PDB entry 2OBX | X-ray diffraction, 2.53 A resolution | chains B and C of the 10 polymer chains in the assembly

Chain B (and C):
Protein: 6,7-dimethyl-8-ribityllumazine synthase 1
From: Mesorhizobium loti
Notes: EC 2.5.1.78; chain C of this document is another copy of the same molecule, construct and numbering; everything in this record applies to it too
Reference sequence: Q986N2 (RISB1_RHILO); residues 1-157 here = UniProt positions 1-157
Amino-acid sequence (157 residues; each row starts with the number of its first residue):
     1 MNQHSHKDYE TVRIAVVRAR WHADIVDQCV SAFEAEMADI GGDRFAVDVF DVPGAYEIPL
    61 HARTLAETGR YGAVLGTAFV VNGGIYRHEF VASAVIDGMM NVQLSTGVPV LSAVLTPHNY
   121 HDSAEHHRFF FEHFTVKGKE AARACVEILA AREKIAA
Unresolved in the structure: 1-9, 157
Curated features (UniProtKB/Swiss-Prot):
  - active site: R87 (Proton donor)
  - binding site (5-amino-6-(D-ribitylamino)uracil): W21, A55 to E57, F79 to V81, S112
  - binding site ((2S)-2-hydroxy-3-oxobutyl phosphate): H126
Ligand contacts: 5-Nitro-6- (INI; 5-nitro-6-ribityl-amino-2,4(1h,3h)-pyrimidinedione): A19, W21, H22, P53, G54, A55, Y56, E57, A78, F79, V80, V81, V91
What the authors report for this chain:
  - binding site for 5-Nitro-6-: W21

Chain B / chain C interface:
Contacting residue pairs (51; chain B residue first):
  H88(B) - R87(C)
  E89(B) - R87(C)  salt bridge
  S93(B) - F90(C)
  I96(B) - Y56(C)  hydrogen bond (backbone-side chain)
  I96(B) - F90(C)
  I96(B) - A94(C)  hydrophobic
  D97(B) - A94(C)
  M99(B) - Y56(C)
  M100(B) - Y56(C)  hydrogen bond (backbone-side chain)
  M100(B) - P59(C)  hydrophobic
  M100(B) - A94(C)
  Q103(B) - Y56(C)
  Q103(B) - L60(C)
  L104(B) - P59(C)
  L104(B) - L60(C)  hydrophobic
  L104(B) - R63(C)  hydrogen bond (backbone-side chain)
  P109(B) - L60(C)  hydrophobic
  V110(B) - Y56(C)
  S112(B) - Y56(C)
  L115(B) - Y86(C)  hydrophobic
  T116(B) - Y86(C)
  T116(B) - R87(C)  hydrogen bond (backbone-backbone)
  P117(B) - I85(C)
  P117(B) - Y86(C)  hydrophobic
  H118(B) - N82(C)  hydrogen bond
  H118(B) - G84(C)
  H118(B) - I85(C)  hydrogen bond (backbone-backbone)
  H118(B) - Y86(C)  hydrogen bond (side chain-backbone)
  H118(B) - R87(C)
  F129(B) - I85(C)  hydrophobic
  F130(B) - I85(C)  hydrophobic
  F130(B) - Y86(C)  hydrophobic
  H133(B) - I85(C)
  H133(B) - Y86(C)  hydrogen bond
  F134(B) - Y86(C)
  K137(B) - Y86(C)
  E140(B) - W21(C)
  A144(B) - P53(C)
  E147(B) - P53(C)
  I148(B) - V52(C)  hydrophobic
  I148(B) - P53(C)
  I148(B) - E57(C)
  I148(B) - H61(C)
  A151(B) - D51(C)
  A151(B) - H61(C)
  R152(B) - H61(C)
  R152(B) - T64(C)
  I155(B) - H61(C)
  I155(B) - T64(C)
  I155(B) - L65(C)  hydrophobic
  A156(B) - R70(C)  hydrogen bond (backbone-side chain)
Also at the interface, not in a pair above, chain B (33 interface residues in all): A92, S105, G107, V108
Also at the interface, not in a pair above, chain C (25 interface residues in all): T68, V91, G98, N101, V102

Overview:
The interface between chain B and chain C involves 33 residues on one side and 25 on the other, with 9
hydrogen bonds and 1 salt bridge. Polar contacts include E89(B)-R87(C), I96(B)-Y56(C) and M100(B)-Y56(C).
Chain B binds 5-Nitro-6-. The paper reports a binding site for 5-Nitro-6- at W21(B).
Chain B and chain C are both 6,7-dimethyl-8-ribityllumazine synthase 1 (Mesorhizobium loti); the structure,
Lumazine synthase RibH2 from Mesorhizobium loti (Gene mll7281, Swiss-Prot entry Q986N2) complexed with
inhibitor 5-Nitro-6-(D-Ribitylamino)-2,4(1H,3H) Pyrimidinedione, was determined by X-ray diffraction together
with 2I0F, 2O6H and 2F59 from the same study.
